Entry 7P8N (electron microscopy, 2.80 A resolution); this record covers chains a and A of the 6 polymer chains in the assembly.

== Chain a (and A) ==
Molecule: Fe-hydrogenase, subunit alpha
Source organism: Thermotoga maritima (strain ATCC 43589 / DSM 3109 / JCM 10099 / NBRC 100826 / MSB8)
Notes: EC 1.12.1.4; chain A of this document is another copy of the same molecule, construct and numbering; everything in this record applies to it too
Reference sequence: G4FFG1 (G4FFG1_THEMA); numbering as in UniProt (aligned over 1-645)
Amino-acid sequence (645 residues; row label = number of the first residue in the row):
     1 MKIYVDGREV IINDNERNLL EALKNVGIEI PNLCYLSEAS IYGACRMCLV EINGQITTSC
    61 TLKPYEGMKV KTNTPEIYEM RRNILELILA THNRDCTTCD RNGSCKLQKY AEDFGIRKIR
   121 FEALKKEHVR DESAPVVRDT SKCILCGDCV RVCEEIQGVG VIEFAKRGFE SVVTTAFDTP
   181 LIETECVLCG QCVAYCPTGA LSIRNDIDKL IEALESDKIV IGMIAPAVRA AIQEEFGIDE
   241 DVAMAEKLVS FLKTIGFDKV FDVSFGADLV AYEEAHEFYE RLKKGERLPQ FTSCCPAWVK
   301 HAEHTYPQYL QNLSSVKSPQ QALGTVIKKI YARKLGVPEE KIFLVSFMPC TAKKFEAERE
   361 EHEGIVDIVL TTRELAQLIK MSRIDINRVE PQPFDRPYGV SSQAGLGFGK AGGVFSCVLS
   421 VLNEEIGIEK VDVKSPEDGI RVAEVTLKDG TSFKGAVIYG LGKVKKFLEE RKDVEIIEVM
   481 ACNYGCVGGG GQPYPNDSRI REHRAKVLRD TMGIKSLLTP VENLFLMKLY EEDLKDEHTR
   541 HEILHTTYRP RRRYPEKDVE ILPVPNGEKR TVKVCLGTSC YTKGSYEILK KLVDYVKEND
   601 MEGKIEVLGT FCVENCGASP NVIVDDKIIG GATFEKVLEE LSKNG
Unresolved in the structure: 643-645 (chain A: 555-645)
Ion coordination: 2Fe-2S cluster Fe site 1: Cys34, Cys45, Cys48, Cys60; 4Fe-4S cluster Fe site 1: His92, Cys96, Cys99, Cys105; 4Fe-4S cluster Fe site 2: Cys143, Cys146, Cys149, Cys196; 4Fe-4S cluster Fe site 3: Cys153, Cys186, Cys189, Cys192; 4Fe-4S cluster Fe site 4: Cys295, Cys350, Cys482, Cys486; 2Fe-2S cluster Fe site 2: Cys575, Cys580, Cys612, Cys616
Small-molecule neighbours:
  - 2Fe-2S cluster (FES), molecule 1: Leu20, Asn32, Cys34, Tyr42, Gly43, Ala44, Cys45, Arg46, Met47, Cys48, Thr58, Cys60
  - 2Fe-2S cluster (FES), molecule 2: Cys575, Gly577, Thr578, Ser579, Cys580, Cys612, Val613, Glu614, Asn615, Cys616, Asn621
  - 4Fe-4S cluster (SF4), molecule 1: His92, Asn93, Arg94, Asp95, Cys96, Cys99, Arg101, Asn102, Cys105, Leu107, Gln108, Lys142, Thr198, Gly199
  - 4Fe-4S cluster (SF4), molecule 2: Val136, Cys153, Gln157, Val159, Val161, Ile162, Leu181, Cys186, Val187, Leu188, Cys189, Gly190, Gln191, Cys192
  - 4Fe-4S cluster (SF4), molecule 3: Cys143, Ile144, Leu145, Cys146, Gly147, Asp148, Cys149, Val173, Cys196, Pro197, Thr198, Ala200, Leu201
  - 4Fe-4S cluster (SF4), molecule 4: Cys189, Cys294, Cys295, Pro296, Ala297, Pro349, Cys350, Ala352, Lys353, Met480, Ala481, Cys482, Gly485, Cys486, Gly489

== How chain a and chain A interact ==
Pairs across the interface (88; chain a residue first):
  Asp6(a) - Thr254(A)
  Gly27(a) - Arg388(A)
  Glu29(a) - Ser382(A)
  Glu29(a) - Arg383(A)
  Pro31(a) - Met381(A)
  Pro31(a) - Arg383(A)
  Asn73(a) - Thr254(A)
  Asn73(a) - Ser382(A)
  Asn73(a) - Ile384(A)
  Pro75(a) - Leu214(A)
  Pro75(a) - Glu215(A)
  Pro75(a) - Ile255(A)
  Tyr78(a) - Ile255(A)
  Tyr78(a) - Ser382(A)
  Glu79(a) - Ile211(A)
  Glu79(a) - Glu215(A)
  Arg82(a) - Ile207(A)
  Arg82(a) - Ile211(A)
  Arg82(a) - Met381(A)
  Arg94(a) - Arg94(A)
  Arg94(a) - Asp95(A)  salt bridge
  Arg94(a) - Thr97(A)
  Asp95(a) - Arg94(A)  salt bridge
  Cys96(a) - Cys96(A)  hydrophobic
  Cys96(a) - Thr97(A)
  Thr97(a) - Arg94(A)
  Thr97(a) - Cys96(A)
  Thr97(a) - Ala111(A)
  Thr97(a) - Ile116(A)
  Thr97(a) - Arg117(A)
  Thr98(a) - Ile116(A)
  Thr98(a) - Arg117(A)
  Cys99(a) - Arg117(A)
  Asp100(a) - Arg117(A)  salt bridge
  Asn102(a) - Gln108(A)  hydrogen bond (side chain-backbone)
  Asn102(a) - Glu112(A)
  Gly103(a) - Glu112(A)
  Gln108(a) - Asn102(A)  hydrogen bond (backbone-side chain)
  Gln108(a) - Gln108(A)
  Tyr110(a) - Arg383(A)
  Ala111(a) - Thr97(A)
  Glu112(a) - Asn102(A)
  Asp113(a) - Gln377(A)
  Asp113(a) - Lys380(A)
  Asp113(a) - Met381(A)
  Asp113(a) - Arg383(A)  salt bridge
  Phe114(a) - Met381(A)
  Gly115(a) - Asn205(A)  hydrogen bond (backbone-side chain)
  Gly115(a) - Gln377(A)
  Ile116(a) - Thr97(A)
  Ile116(a) - Thr98(A)
  Arg117(a) - Thr97(A)
  Arg117(a) - Thr98(A)
  Arg117(a) - Cys99(A)
  Arg117(a) - Asp100(A)  salt bridge
  Arg117(a) - Asn205(A)
  Arg117(a) - Gln377(A)
  Ile119(a) - Thr98(A)
  Arg120(a) - Asp208(A)  salt bridge
  Asp208(a) - Arg82(A)  salt bridge
  Ile211(a) - Tyr78(A)  hydrophobic
  Ile211(a) - Glu79(A)
  Ile211(a) - Arg82(A)
  Leu214(a) - Pro75(A)  hydrophobic
  Glu215(a) - Pro75(A)
  Glu215(a) - Glu79(A)
  Phe251(a) - Tyr78(A)
  Thr254(a) - Asp6(A)
  Thr254(a) - Asn73(A)
  Ile255(a) - Pro75(A)
  Ile255(a) - Tyr78(A)
  Gln377(a) - Asp113(A)
  Gln377(a) - Gly115(A)
  Gln377(a) - Arg117(A)
  Leu378(a) - Tyr78(A)  hydrogen bond (backbone-side chain)
  Lys380(a) - Asp113(A)
  Met381(a) - Pro31(A)
  Met381(a) - Arg82(A)
  Met381(a) - Asp113(A)
  Met381(a) - Phe114(A)  hydrophobic
  Ser382(a) - Glu29(A)
  Ser382(a) - Asn73(A)
  Ser382(a) - Tyr78(A)
  Arg383(a) - Glu29(A)
  Arg383(a) - Pro31(A)
  Arg383(a) - Tyr110(A)
  Arg383(a) - Asp113(A)  salt bridge
  Ile384(a) - Asn73(A)
Interface residues without a listed pair, chain a (50 interface residues in all): Ile28, Leu89, Lys109, Lys118, Asn205, Ile207, Glu212
Interface residues without a listed pair, chain A (46 interface residues in all): Glu76, Leu89, Gly103, Lys118, Ile119, Phe251

== In short ==
The interface between chain a and chain A involves 50 residues on one side and 46 on the other; the contacts
include 4 hydrogen bonds and 8 salt bridges. Polar contacts include Arg94(a)-Asp95(A), Asp100(a)-Arg117(A) and
Asp113(a)-Arg383(A).
Chain a and chain A are both Fe-hydrogenase, subunit alpha (Thermotoga maritima (strain ATCC 43589 / DSM 3109
/ JCM 10099 / NBRC 100826 / MSB8)); the structure, TmHydABC- T. maritima hydrogenase with bridge closed, was
determined by electron microscopy together with 7P5H, 7P91 and 7P92 from the same study.
